PDB entry 5MH5 | X-ray diffraction, 1.40 A resolution | chains A and B

Chain A (and B):
Protein: D-2-hydroxyacid dehydrogenase
Source organism: Haloferax mediterranei ATCC 33500
Notes: EC 1.1.1.-; chain B of this document is another copy of the same molecule, construct and numbering; everything in this record applies to it too
Reference sequence: Q2VEQ7 (DDH_HALMT); residue numbers follow UniProt; this construct covers 1-308
Amino-acid sequence (308 residues; row label = number of the first residue in the row):
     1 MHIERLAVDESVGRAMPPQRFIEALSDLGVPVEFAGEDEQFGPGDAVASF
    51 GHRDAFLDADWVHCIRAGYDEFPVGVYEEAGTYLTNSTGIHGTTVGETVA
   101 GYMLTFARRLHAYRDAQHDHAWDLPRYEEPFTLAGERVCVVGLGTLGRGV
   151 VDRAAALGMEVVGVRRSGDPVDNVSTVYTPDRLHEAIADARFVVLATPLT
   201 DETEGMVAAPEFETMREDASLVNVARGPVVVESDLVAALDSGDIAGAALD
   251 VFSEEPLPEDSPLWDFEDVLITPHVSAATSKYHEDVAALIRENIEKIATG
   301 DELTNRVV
Swiss-Prot annotation at these positions:
  - active site: Arg226, Glu255, His274 (Proton donor)
  - binding site (NAD(+)): Thr145, Leu146, Val224 to Arg226, Asp250, His274 to Ala277
Bound ions: Mg2+ site 1: Thr132, Ala134; Mg2+ site 2: Asp172, Asp260; Mg2+ site 3 near Asp201 (its only coordinating residue here); Mg2+ site 4 near Glu202 (its only coordinating residue here); Mg2+ site 5 near Glu211 (its only coordinating residue here); Mg2+ site 6: Phe212, Glu213, Met215, Asp243; Mg2+ site 7 near Asp265 (its only coordinating residue here)
Small-molecule neighbours:
  - 2-Ketohexanoic acid (7N5): Arg66, Ala67, Gly68, His91, Arg226, His274, Ala277, Ala278, Tyr282
  - NADP (NAP; NADP nicotinamide-adenine-dinucleotide phosphate): Ala67, Gly68, Thr88, Gly89, His91, Val95, Val141, Gly142, Leu143, Gly144, Thr145, Leu146, Gly147, Val164, Arg165, Arg166, Ser167, Pro180, Ala196, Thr197, Pro198, Leu199, Glu202, Thr203, Met206, Val224, Ala225, Arg226, Asp250, Val251, His274, Ser276, Ala277
Reported in the primary citation:
  - catalytic residues: Glu255 (by similarity / conservation)

Chain A / chain B interface:
Pairs across the interface (126; chain A residue first):
  Ala15(A) with Tyr127(B)
  Met16(A) with Tyr127(B), hydrophobic
  Pro17(A) with Tyr127(B)
  Arg20(A) with Tyr127(B); Glu128(B), salt bridge
  Thr93(A) with Thr132(B); Ala134(B)
  Thr94(A) with Arg108(B), hydrogen bond (backbone-side chain); Thr132(B)
  Glu97(A) with Leu104(B); Arg108(B); Thr132(B); Leu133(B), hydrogen bond (side chain-backbone); Ala134(B), hydrogen bond (side chain-backbone)
  Thr98(A) with Arg108(B), hydrogen bond
  Ala100(A) with Leu104(B), hydrophobic
  Gly101(A) with Leu104(B); Leu110(B)
  Tyr102(A) with Leu110(B), hydrophobic
  Leu104(A) with Glu97(B); Ala100(B), hydrophobic; Gly101(B); Leu104(B), hydrophobic
  Thr105(A) with Leu110(B)
  Arg108(A) with Thr94(B), hydrogen bond (side chain-backbone); Glu97(B); Thr98(B), hydrogen bond; Val275(B); Ser276(B), hydrogen bond (side chain-backbone); Ala277(B); Ala278(B), hydrogen bond (side chain-backbone)
  Leu110(A) with Gly101(B); Tyr102(B), hydrophobic; Thr105(B)
  His111(A) with Arg114(B)
  Tyr113(A) with Ile271(B); Thr272(B); Pro273(B); Val275(B)
  Arg114(A) with His111(B); Asp115(B), salt bridge; Glu267(B), hydrogen bond (side chain-backbone); Val269(B), hydrogen bond (side chain-backbone); Leu270(B)
  Asp115(A) with Arg114(B), salt bridge; His118(B), salt bridge
  Gln117(A) with Trp264(B), hydrogen bond (side chain-backbone); Phe266(B); Val269(B), hydrogen bond (side chain-backbone); Leu270(B); Ile271(B), hydrogen bond (side chain-backbone)
  His118(A) with Asp115(B), salt bridge; His118(B)
  His120(A) with Glu259(B), hydrogen bond (side chain-backbone); Trp264(B); Asp265(B), salt bridge
  Ala121(A) with Trp264(B)
  Trp122(A) with Phe252(B), hydrophobic; Pro256(B), hydrophobic; Leu257(B); Pro273(B); His274(B)
  Asp123(A) with Pro273(B)
  Leu124(A) with Pro273(B)
  Pro125(A) with Val275(B)
  Tyr127(A) with Ala15(B); Met16(B), hydrophobic; Pro17(B); Arg20(B); Thr279(B); Ser280(B), hydrogen bond (side chain-backbone); Lys281(B); Tyr282(B), hydrogen bond (side chain-backbone); His283(B), hydrogen bond
  Glu128(A) with Arg20(B), salt bridge; Ser280(B)
  Pro130(A) with Ala278(B); Thr279(B); Ser280(B), hydrogen bond (backbone-backbone)
  Thr132(A) with Thr93(B); Thr94(B); Glu97(B)
  Leu133(A) with Glu97(B), hydrogen bond (backbone-side chain)
  Ala134(A) with Thr93(B); Glu97(B), hydrogen bond (backbone-side chain)
  Arg153(A) with Leu157(B)
  Ala156(A) with Ala156(B), hydrophobic
  Leu157(A) with Arg153(B)
  Phe252(A) with Trp122(B), hydrophobic
  Glu255(A) with Trp122(B)
  Pro256(A) with Trp122(B), hydrophobic
  Leu257(A) with Trp122(B)
  Glu259(A) with His120(B), hydrogen bond (backbone-side chain)
  Trp264(A) with Gln117(B), hydrogen bond (backbone-side chain); His120(B); Ala121(B)
  Asp265(A) with His120(B), salt bridge
  Phe266(A) with Gln117(B)
  Glu267(A) with Arg114(B), hydrogen bond (backbone-side chain)
  Val269(A) with Arg114(B), hydrogen bond (backbone-side chain); Gln117(B), hydrogen bond (backbone-side chain)
  Leu270(A) with Arg114(B); Gln117(B)
  Ile271(A) with Tyr113(B); Gln117(B), hydrogen bond (backbone-side chain)
  Thr272(A) with Tyr113(B)
  Pro273(A) with Tyr113(B); Trp122(B); Asp123(B); Leu124(B)
  His274(A) with Trp122(B)
  Val275(A) with Arg108(B); Tyr113(B); Pro125(B)
  Ser276(A) with Arg108(B), hydrogen bond (backbone-side chain)
  Ala277(A) with Arg108(B)
  Ala278(A) with Arg108(B), hydrogen bond (backbone-side chain); Pro130(B)
  Thr279(A) with Tyr127(B); Pro130(B)
  Ser280(A) with Tyr127(B); Glu128(B); Pro130(B), hydrogen bond (backbone-backbone)
  Lys281(A) with Tyr127(B)
  Tyr282(A) with Tyr127(B), hydrogen bond (backbone-side chain)
  His283(A) with Tyr127(B), hydrogen bond
Other interface residues (no listed pair), chain A (64 interface residues in all): Ala107, Ala116, Phe131, Leu263
Other interface residues (no listed pair), chain B (64 interface residues in all): Ala107, Ala116, Phe131, Glu255, Leu263

In short:
The chain A/chain B interface involves 64 residues from each chain, with 31 hydrogen bonds and 8 salt bridges.
Among the polar pairs are Arg20(A)-Glu128(B), Arg114(A)-Asp115(B) and Asp115(A)-His118(B). Ligands of chain A:
2-Ketohexanoic acid and NADP. From UniProt: 3 active-site residues and 10 NAD+-binding residues on chain A.
The paper reports the catalytic residue Glu255(A).
Chain A and chain B are both D-2-hydroxyacid dehydrogenase (Haloferax mediterranei ATCC 33500); the structure,
D-2-hydroxyacid dehydrogenases (D2-HDH) from Haloferax mediterranei in complex with 2-keto-hexanoic acid and
NADP+ (1.4 A resolution), was determined by X-ray diffraction, deposited together with 9IBE, 8QZA, 8QZB, 5MH6
and 5MHA.
